Entry 7EA5 (electron microscopy, 3.30 A resolution); this record covers chains B and J of the 11 polymer chains in the assembly.

== Chain B ==
Protein: Histone H4
Source organism: Xenopus laevis
Amino-acid sequence (78 residues; row label = number of the first residue in the row):
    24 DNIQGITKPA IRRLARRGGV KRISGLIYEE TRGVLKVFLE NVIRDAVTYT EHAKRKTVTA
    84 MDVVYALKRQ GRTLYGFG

== Chain J ==
Molecule: 601-DNA
Sequence (145 nucleotides; row label = number of the first residue in the row):
     2 TCGGATGTAT ATATCTGACA CGTGCCTGGA GACTAGGGAG TAATCCCCTT GGCGGTTAAA
    62 ACGCGGGGGA CAGCGCGTAC GTGCGTTTAA GCGGTGCTAG AGCTGTCTAC GACCAATTGA
   122 GCGGCCTCGG CACCGGGATT CTCGA

== Chain B / chain J interface ==
Pairs across the interface (11; chain B residue first):
  Arg35(B) - DG82(J)  salt bridge to the phosphate
  Arg45(B) - DC81(J)  sugar contact
  Arg45(B) - DG82(J)  phosphate contact
  Ile46(B) - DC81(J)  sugar contact
  Ile46(B) - DG82(J)  hydrogen bond to the phosphate
  Ser47(B) - DC81(J)  hydrogen bond to the phosphate
  Gly48(B) - DC81(J)  phosphate contact
  Arg78(B) - DA102(J)  phosphate contact
  Lys79(B) - DG101(J)  salt bridge to the phosphate
  Lys79(B) - DA102(J)  hydrogen bond to the phosphate
  Thr80(B) - DA102(J)  hydrogen bond to the phosphate
Also at the interface, not in a pair above, chain B (9 interface residues in all): Arg39
Also at the interface, not in a pair above, chain J (5 interface residues in all): DG103

== In short ==
9 residues of chain B face 5 of chain J across their interface; the contacts include 4 hydrogen bonds and 2
salt bridges. Polar pairs include Ile46(B)-DG82(J), Ser47(B)-DC81(J) and Lys79(B)-DA102(J).
Chain B is Histone H4 (Xenopus laevis) and chain J is 601-DNA; the structure, Yeast Set2 bound to a nucleosome
containing oncohistone mutations, was determined by electron microscopy, deposited together with 7EA8.
